2E0W - chain A; structure by X-ray diffraction, 2.55 A resolution.

== Chain A ==
Protein: Gamma-glutamyltranspeptidase
Organism: Escherichia coli K12
Notes: EC 2.3.2.2
UniProt: P18956 (GGT_ECOLI); residues 25-580 here = UniProt positions 25-580
Sequence (556 residues; numbered 25 to 580; the number before each row is that of its first residue):
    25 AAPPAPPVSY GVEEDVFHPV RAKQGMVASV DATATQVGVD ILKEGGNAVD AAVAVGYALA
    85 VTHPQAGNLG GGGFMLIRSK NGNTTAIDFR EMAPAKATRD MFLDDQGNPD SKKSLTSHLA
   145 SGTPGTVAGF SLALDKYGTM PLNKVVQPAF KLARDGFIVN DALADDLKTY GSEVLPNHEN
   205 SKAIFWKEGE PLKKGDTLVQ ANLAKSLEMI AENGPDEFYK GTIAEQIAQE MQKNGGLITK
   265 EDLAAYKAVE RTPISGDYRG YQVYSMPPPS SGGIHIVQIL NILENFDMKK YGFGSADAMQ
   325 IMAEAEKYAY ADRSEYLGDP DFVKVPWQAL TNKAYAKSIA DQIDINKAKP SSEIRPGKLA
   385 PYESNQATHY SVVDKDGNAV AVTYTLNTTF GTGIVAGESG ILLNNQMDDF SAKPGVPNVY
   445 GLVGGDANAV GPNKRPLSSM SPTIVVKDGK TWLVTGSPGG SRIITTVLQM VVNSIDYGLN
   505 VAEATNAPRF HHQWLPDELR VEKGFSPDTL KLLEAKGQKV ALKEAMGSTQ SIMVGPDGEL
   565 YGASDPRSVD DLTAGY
Disordered / not traced: 25-28, 121-140, 342-348, 382-383, 432-458
Construct notes: engineered mutation Ala391 (Thr in P18956)
Swiss-Prot annotation at these positions:
  - binding site (L-glutamate): Arg114, Thr409, Asn411, Gln430, Asp433, Ser462, Ser463, Gly483, Gly484

== Overview ==
From UniProt: 9 L-glutamate-binding residues.
Chain A is Gamma-glutamyltranspeptidase (Escherichia coli K12); the structure, T391A precursor mutant protein
of gamma-Glutamyltranspeptidase from Escherichia coli, was determined by X-ray diffraction together with 2E0X
and 2E0Y from the same study.
